PDB entry 8ZLX | X-ray diffraction, 2.50 A resolution | chains a and C of the 8 polymer chains in the assembly

[Chain a]
Name: Serine/threonine-protein phosphatase with EF-hands 2
Organism: Mus musculus
Notes: EC 3.1.3.16
Reference sequence: O35385 (PPE2_MOUSE); residues 7-24 here correspond to UniProt positions 22-39 (UniProt number = residue number + 15)
Amino-acid sequence (24 residues; each row starts with the number of its first residue):
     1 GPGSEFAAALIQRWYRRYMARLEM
Unresolved in the structure: 23-24
Construct notes: expression tag (1-6)

[Chain C]
Name: Calmodulin (CaM)
Organism: Mus musculus
Reference sequence: A0A7N4P457 (A0A7N4P457_SARHA); residues 7-155 here correspond to UniProt positions 30-178 (UniProt number = residue number + 23)
Amino-acid sequence (155 residues; each row starts with the number of its first residue):
     1 GPGSEFMADQLTEEQIAEFKEAFSLFDKDGDGTITTKELGTVMRSLGQNP
    51 TEAELQDMINEVDADGNGTIDFPEFLTMMARKMKDTDSEEEIREAFRVFD
   101 KDGNGYISAAELRHVMTNLGEKLTDEEVDEMIREADIDGDGQVNYEEFVQ
   151 MMTAK
Unresolved in the structure: 1-8, 64-67, 85, 138-139, 154-155
Construct notes: expression tag (1-6)

[How chain a and chain C interact]
Residue-residue contacts (16; chain a residue first):
  Pro-2(a) with Val-98(C)
  Gly-3(a) with Val-98(C)
  Phe-6(a) with Glu-91(C); Glu-94(C); Ala-95(C), hydrophobic; Val-98(C), hydrophobic
  Leu-10(a) with Glu-91(C)
  Arg-13(a) with Glu-90(C), salt bridge; Glu-91(C), salt bridge; Glu-94(C), salt bridge
  Trp-14(a) with Lys-84(C)
  Arg-17(a) with Met-83(C); Lys-84(C), hydrogen bond (side chain-backbone); Thr-86(C), hydrogen bond; Asp-87(C), salt bridge
  Arg-21(a) with Gln-10(C)
Interface residues without a listed pair, chain a (9 interface residues in all): Ala-9

[Overview]
Chain a and chain C form an interface of 9 and 10 residues respectively; the contacts include 2 hydrogen bonds
and 4 salt bridges. Polar contacts include Arg-13(a)/Glu-90(C), Arg-13(a)/Glu-91(C) and Arg-13(a)/Glu-94(C).
Chain a is Serine/threonine-protein phosphatase with EF-hands 2 and chain C is Calmodulin (CaM), both from Mus
musculus; the structure, Crystal Structure of mPPEF2 IQ motif/apo-CaM Complex, was determined by X-ray
diffraction, deposited together with 8ZLW.
